PDB entry 7ANB | X-ray diffraction, 2.60 A resolution | chain AAA

== Chain AAA ==
Name: N-acetylgalactosamine-6-sulfatase
From: Bacteroides thetaiotaomicron VPI-5482
UniProt: Q8A7A3 (Q8A7A3_BACTN); residue numbers follow UniProt; this construct covers 21-500
Sequence (503 residues; each row starts with the number of its first residue; numbers below 1 keep their minus sign (Met-2 is residue -2)):
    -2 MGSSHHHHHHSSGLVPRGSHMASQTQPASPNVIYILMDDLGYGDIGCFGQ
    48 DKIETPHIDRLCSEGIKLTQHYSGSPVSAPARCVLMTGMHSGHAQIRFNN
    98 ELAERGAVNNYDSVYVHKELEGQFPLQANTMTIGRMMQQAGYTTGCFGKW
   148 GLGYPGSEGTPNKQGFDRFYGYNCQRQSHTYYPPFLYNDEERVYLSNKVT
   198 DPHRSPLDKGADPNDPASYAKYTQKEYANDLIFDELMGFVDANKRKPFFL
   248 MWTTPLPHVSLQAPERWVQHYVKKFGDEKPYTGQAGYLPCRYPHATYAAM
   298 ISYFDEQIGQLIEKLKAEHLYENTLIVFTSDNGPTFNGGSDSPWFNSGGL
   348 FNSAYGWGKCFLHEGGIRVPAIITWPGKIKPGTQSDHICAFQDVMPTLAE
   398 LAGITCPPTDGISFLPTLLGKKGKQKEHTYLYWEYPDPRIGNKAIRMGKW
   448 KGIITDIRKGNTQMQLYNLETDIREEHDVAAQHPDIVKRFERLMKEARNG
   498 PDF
Unresolved in the structure: -2 to 25
Differences from the reference sequence: initiating methionine (-2); expression tag (-1 to 20)
Bound ions: Ca2+: Asp35, Asp36, Asp328, Asn329 (together with sulfate ion)
From the paper describing this entry:
  - mutagenesis - H176A: decreased catalytic activity

== In short ==
Asp35, Asp36, Asp328 and Asn329 form the Ca2+ site. The paper reports that H176A reduces catalytic activity.
Chain AAA is N-acetylgalactosamine-6-sulfatase (Bacteroides thetaiotaomicron VPI-5482); the structure, A
single sulfatase is required for metabolism of colonic mucin O-glycans and intestinal colonization by a ...,
was determined by X-ray diffraction, deposited together with 7ANA, 7AN1, 7OQD and 7ALL.
